Entry 8HH7 (electron microscopy, 2.50 A resolution); this record covers chains B and F of the 7 polymer chains in the assembly.

Chain B:
Name: ATP synthase subunit alpha
Source organism: Bacillus sp. PS3
Notes: EC 7.1.2.2
UniProt: A0A0M3VGF9 (A0A0M3VGF9_BACP3); residues 2-502 here = UniProt positions 2-502
Chain sequence (501 residues; each row starts with the number of its first residue):
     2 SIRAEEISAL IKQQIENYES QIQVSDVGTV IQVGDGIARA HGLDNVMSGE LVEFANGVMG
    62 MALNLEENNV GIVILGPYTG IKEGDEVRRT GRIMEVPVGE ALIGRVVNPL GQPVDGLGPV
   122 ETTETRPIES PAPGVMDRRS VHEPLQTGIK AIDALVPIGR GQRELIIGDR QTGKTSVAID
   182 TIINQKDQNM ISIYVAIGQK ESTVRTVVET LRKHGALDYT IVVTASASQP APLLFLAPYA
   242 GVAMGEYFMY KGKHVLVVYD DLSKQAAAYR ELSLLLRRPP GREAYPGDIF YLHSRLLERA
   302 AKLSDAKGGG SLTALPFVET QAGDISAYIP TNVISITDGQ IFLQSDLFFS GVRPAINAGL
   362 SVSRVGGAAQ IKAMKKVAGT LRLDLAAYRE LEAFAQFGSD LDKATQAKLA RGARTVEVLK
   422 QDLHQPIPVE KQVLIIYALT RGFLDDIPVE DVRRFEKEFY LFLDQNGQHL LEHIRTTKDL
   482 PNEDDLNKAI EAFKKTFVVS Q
Unresolved in the structure: 2-23, 502
Sequence notes: conflict Pro132 (Arg in A0A0M3VGF9), Ser193 (Cys in A0A0M3VGF9), Phe463 (Trp in A0A0M3VGF9)
Ion coordination: Mg2+: Thr176 (together with ATP)
Small-molecule neighbours:
  - ATP (adenosine-5'-triphosphate), molecule 1: Asp170, Arg171, Gln172, Thr173, Gly174, Lys175, Thr176, Ser177, Gln200, Glu320, Phe349, Arg354, Pro355, Gln422, Asp423, Leu424
  - ATP, molecule 2: Ile335, Ser336, Val363, Arg365

Chain F:
Name: ATP synthase subunit beta
Source organism: Bacillus sp. PS3
Notes: EC 7.1.2.2
UniProt: A0A0M4U1P9 (A0A0M4U1P9_BACP3); residues 1-473 here = UniProt positions 1-473
Chain sequence (484 residues; row label = number of the first residue in the row; numbers below 1 keep their minus sign (Met-10 is residue -10)):
   -10 MHHHHHHHHH HMTRGRVIQV MGPVVDVKFE NGHLPAIYNA LKIQHKARNE NEVDIDLTLE
    50 VALHLGDDTV RTIAMASTDG LIRGMEVIDT GAPISVPVGE VTLGRVFNVL GEPIDLEGDI
   110 PADARRDPIH RPAPKFEELA TEVEILETGI KVVDLLAPYI KGGKIGLFGG AGVGKTVLIQ
   170 ELIHNIAQEH GGISVFAGVG ERTREGNDLY HEMKDSGVIS KTAMVFGQMN EPPGARMRVA
   230 LTGLTMAEYF RDEQGQDVLL FIDNIFRFTQ AGSEVSALLG RMPSAVGYQP TLATEMGQLQ
   290 ERITSTAKGS ITSIQAIYVP ADDYTDPAPA TTFSHLDATT NLERKLAEMG IYPAVDPLAS
   350 TSRALAPEIV GEEHYQVARK VQQTLQRYKE LQDIIAILGM DELSDEDKLV VHRARRIQFF
   410 LSQNFHVAEQ FTGQPGSYVP VKETVRGFKE ILEGKYDHLP EDAFRLVGRI EEVVEKAKAM
   470 GVEV
Unresolved in the structure: -10 to 0, 472-473
Sequence notes: initiating methionine (-10); expression tag (-9 to 0)
Ion coordination: Mg2+: Thr165 (together with ATP)
Small-molecule neighbours: ATP (adenosine-5'-triphosphate): Gly159, Ala160, Gly161, Val162, Gly163, Lys164, Thr165, Val166, Glu190, Arg191, Tyr307, Tyr341, Phe414, Ala417, Phe420

Chain B / chain F interface:
Contacting residue pairs - 69 pairs, chain B then chain F:
  Leu44(B) - Arg72(F)
  Asp45(B) - Arg72(F)
  Asn46(B) - Ile71(F)
  Met48(B) - Asn40(F)
  Met48(B) - Glu41(F)
  Met48(B) - Gly69(F)
  Met48(B) - Leu70(F)
  Met48(B) - Ile71(F)  hydrophobic
  Ser49(B) - Thr67(F)
  Ser49(B) - Asp68(F)
  Ser49(B) - Gly69(F)  hydrogen bond (backbone-backbone)
  Ser49(B) - Leu70(F)  hydrogen bond (backbone-backbone)
  Asn65(B) - Val9(F)
  Asn65(B) - Met10(F)
  Leu66(B) - Gln8(F)
  Leu66(B) - Val9(F)  hydrogen bond (backbone-backbone)
  Leu66(B) - Leu70(F)
  Leu66(B) - Arg72(F)
  Glu67(B) - Gln8(F)
  Glu67(B) - Arg72(F)  hydrogen bond (backbone-side chain)
  Glu68(B) - Gln8(F)  hydrogen bond (backbone-side chain)
  Asn70(B) - Arg72(F)
  Val71(B) - Arg72(F)
  Arg90(B) - Asn40(F)  hydrogen bond (side chain-backbone)
  Gly92(B) - Asn40(F)
  Gly135(B) - Thr192(F)
  Val136(B) - Thr192(F)
  Val136(B) - Asn196(F)
  Met137(B) - Ile103(F)
  Met137(B) - Asp104(F)
  Met137(B) - Tyr199(F)  hydrophobic
  Arg139(B) - Thr192(F)
  Arg139(B) - Asn196(F)
  Arg164(B) - Arg191(F)
  Pro280(B) - Pro272(F)  hydrophobic
  Pro281(B) - Gly276(F)
  Gly282(B) - Val275(F)
  Arg283(B) - Asp312(F)  salt bridge
  Arg283(B) - Asp315(F)  salt bridge
  Gly288(B) - Glu263(F)
  Asp289(B) - Glu263(F)
  Phe291(B) - Met218(F)  hydrophobic
  Phe291(B) - Arg256(F)
  Phe291(B) - Gln259(F)
  Tyr292(B) - Met218(F)
  Tyr292(B) - Glu220(F)
  Tyr292(B) - Arg225(F)
  Tyr292(B) - Glu263(F)
  Ser295(B) - Met218(F)
  Glu299(B) - Thr192(F)  hydrogen bond
  Glu299(B) - Met218(F)
  Glu299(B) - Asn219(F)
  Ser327(B) - Ala310(F)
  Ser327(B) - Asp311(F)  hydrogen bond
  Thr332(B) - Ala160(F)
  Thr332(B) - Tyr307(F)
  Ile335(B) - Ala160(F)  hydrophobic
  Ile335(B) - Arg191(F)  hydrogen bond (backbone-side chain)
  Ser336(B) - Arg191(F)  hydrogen bond (backbone-side chain)
  Ser336(B) - Arg256(F)  hydrogen bond
  Ile337(B) - Arg191(F)  hydrogen bond (backbone-side chain)
  Ile337(B) - Met218(F)  hydrophobic
  Thr338(B) - Arg191(F)  hydrogen bond (backbone-side chain)
  Asp339(B) - Arg191(F)  salt bridge
  Asp339(B) - Arg193(F)  salt bridge
  Leu361(B) - Glu337(F)
  Arg365(B) - Gly161(F)
  Arg365(B) - Arg191(F)
  Val366(B) - Arg193(F)
Other interface residues (no listed pair), chain B (47 interface residues in all): Gly43, Val47, Leu64, Ile94, Glu130, Ala133, Pro134, Arg140, Asn333
Other interface residues (no listed pair), chain F (48 interface residues in all): Ile7, Glu39, Val42, Leu105, Glu194, Gly195, Phe215, Pro221, Ala266, Pro309, Arg333, Phe420

Summary:
Chain B and chain F form an interface of 47 and 48 residues respectively, with 13 hydrogen bonds and 4 salt
bridges. Among the polar pairs are Arg283(B)-Asp312(F), Arg283(B)-Asp315(F) and Asp339(B)-Arg191(F). One ATP
molecule is bound between chain B and chain F.
Here chain B is ATP synthase subunit alpha and chain F is ATP synthase subunit beta, both from Bacillus sp.
PS3. Entry 8HH7 (F1 domain of FoF1-ATPase from Bacillus PS3, 81 degrees, lowATP) was determined by electron
microscopy, deposited together with 8HH1, 8HH2, 8HH3, 8HH4, 8HH5, 8HH6 and 5 further entries.
